9KVD - chains B and C of the 7 polymer chains in the assembly; structure by electron microscopy, 3.44 A resolution.

# Chain B
Name: The light chain of 4C11
Source organism: Macaca mulatta
Chain sequence (107 residues; each row starts with the number of its first residue):
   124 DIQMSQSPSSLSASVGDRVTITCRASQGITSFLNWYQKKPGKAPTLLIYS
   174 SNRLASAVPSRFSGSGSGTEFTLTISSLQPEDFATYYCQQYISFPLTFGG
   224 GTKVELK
Disulfide bonds: Cys146-Cys211

# Chain C
Name: Spike protein S1
Source organism: Severe acute respiratory syndrome coronavirus 2
Reference sequence: P0DTC2 (SPIKE_SARS2); residues 334-527 here = UniProt positions 334-527
Chain sequence (194 residues; row label = number of the first residue in the row):
   334 NLCPFGEVFNATRFASVYAWNRKRISNCVADYSVLYNSASFSTFKCYGVS
   384 PTKLNDLCFTNVYADSFVIRGDEVRQIAPGQTGKIADYNYKLPDDFTGCV
   434 IAWNSNNLDSKVGGNYNYLYRLFRKSNLKPFERDISTEIYQAGSTPCNGV
   484 EGFNCYFPLQSYGFQPTNGVGYQPYRVVVLSFELLHAPATVCGP
Disordered / not traced: 391-392
Curated features (UniProtKB/Swiss-Prot):
  - region: Arg403 to Asp405 (Integrin-binding motif), Asn448 to Phe456 (Immunodominant HLA epitope recognized by the CD8+)
  - glycosylation: Asn343 (N-linked (GlcNAc...) (complex) asparagine)
  - natural variant: Gly339 (G339D: In strain: Omicron/BA.1, Omicron/BA.2 and 4 more; G339H: In strain: Omicron/BA.2.75, Omicron/XBB.1.5 and 1 more), Arg346 (R346K: In strain: Mu/B.1.621; R346T: In strain: Omicron/BQ.1.1, Omicron/XBB.1.5 and 1 more), Leu368 (L368I: In strain: Omicron/XBB.1.5, Omicron/EG.5.1), Ser371 (S371F: In strain: Omicron/BA.2, Omicron/BA.2.12.1 and 6 more; S371L: In strain: Omicron/BA.1), Ser373 (S373P: In strain: Omicron/BA.1, Omicron/BA.2 and 7 more), Ser375 (S375F: In strain: Omicron/BA.1, Omicron/BA.2 and 7 more), Thr376 (T376A: In strain: Omicron/BA.2, Omicron/BA.2.12.1 and 5 more), Asp405 (D405N: In strain: Omicron/BA.2, Omicron/BA.2.12.1 and 6 more), Arg408 (R408S: In strain: Omicron/BA.2, Omicron/BA.2.12.1 and 6 more), Lys417 (K417N: In strain: Beta/B.1.351, Omicron/BA.1 and 8 more; K417T: In strain: Gamma/P.1), Asn440 (N440K: In strain: Omicron/BA.1, Omicron/BA.2 and 7 more), Lys444 (K444T: In strain: Omicron/BQ.1.1), 16 further natural variant entries in UniProt
  - mutagenesis: Asn343 (N343Q: Reduced viral infectivity), Leu452 (L452R: Increased resistance to neutralizing antibodies. Decreases HLA binding to NF9 epitope. Increased binding affinity to human ACE2), Tyr453 (Y453F: Decreased HLA binding to NF9 epitope. Increased binding affinity to human ACE2), Ala475 (A475V: Increased resistance to neutralizing antibodies), Val483 (V483A: Increased resistance to neutralizing antibodies), Glu484 (E484D: Increased replication in human TMEM106B overexpressing cells), Phe490 (F490L: Increased resistance to neutralizing antibodies and human covalescent sera neutralization), Gln493 (Q493N: Reduced host ACE2-binding affinity in vitro; Q493Y: Reduced host ACE2-binding affinity in vitro), Asn501 (N501T: Reduced host ACE2-binding affinity in vitro; N501Y: Increased binding affinity to human ACE2), His519 (H519P: Increased resistance to human covalescent sera neutralization)
Disulfide bonds: Cys336-Cys361, Cys480-Cys488
Covalently attached groups: N-acetylglucosamine (NAG) linked to Asn343

# How chain B and chain C interact
Residue-residue contacts (4; chain B residue first):
  Phe155(B) with Thr500(C)
  Tyr214(B) with Thr500(C), hydrogen bond (backbone-side chain)
  Ile215(B) with Pro499(C)
  Phe217(B) with Val503(C), hydrophobic
Other interface residues (no listed pair), chain C (5 interface residues in all): Asn437, Gln506

# In short
Chain B and chain C form an interface of 4 and 5 residues respectively; the contacts include 1 hydrogen bond.
The hydrogen-bonded pair is Tyr214(B)-Thr500(C). N-acetylglucosamine is covalently linked to Asn343(C). From
UniProt: 10 mutagenesis sites on chain C.
Here chain B is the light chain of 4C11 (Macaca mulatta) and chain C is Spike protein S1 (Severe acute
respiratory syndrome coronavirus 2). Entry 9KVD (Cryo-EM structure of SARS-CoV-2 prototype spike protein in
complex with triple-nAb 3G5, 4H5 and 4C11) was determined by electron microscopy.
